PDB entry 7N9T | electron microscopy, 3.18 A resolution | chains A and C of the 6 polymer chains in the assembly

== Chain A (and C) ==
Molecule: Spike glycoprotein
Organism: Severe acute respiratory syndrome coronavirus 2
Notes: chain C of this document is another copy of the same molecule, construct and numbering; everything in this record applies to it too
UniProt: P0DTC2 (SPIKE_SARS2); residue numbers follow UniProt; this construct covers 25-1147
Chain sequence (1123 residues; each row starts with the number of its first residue):
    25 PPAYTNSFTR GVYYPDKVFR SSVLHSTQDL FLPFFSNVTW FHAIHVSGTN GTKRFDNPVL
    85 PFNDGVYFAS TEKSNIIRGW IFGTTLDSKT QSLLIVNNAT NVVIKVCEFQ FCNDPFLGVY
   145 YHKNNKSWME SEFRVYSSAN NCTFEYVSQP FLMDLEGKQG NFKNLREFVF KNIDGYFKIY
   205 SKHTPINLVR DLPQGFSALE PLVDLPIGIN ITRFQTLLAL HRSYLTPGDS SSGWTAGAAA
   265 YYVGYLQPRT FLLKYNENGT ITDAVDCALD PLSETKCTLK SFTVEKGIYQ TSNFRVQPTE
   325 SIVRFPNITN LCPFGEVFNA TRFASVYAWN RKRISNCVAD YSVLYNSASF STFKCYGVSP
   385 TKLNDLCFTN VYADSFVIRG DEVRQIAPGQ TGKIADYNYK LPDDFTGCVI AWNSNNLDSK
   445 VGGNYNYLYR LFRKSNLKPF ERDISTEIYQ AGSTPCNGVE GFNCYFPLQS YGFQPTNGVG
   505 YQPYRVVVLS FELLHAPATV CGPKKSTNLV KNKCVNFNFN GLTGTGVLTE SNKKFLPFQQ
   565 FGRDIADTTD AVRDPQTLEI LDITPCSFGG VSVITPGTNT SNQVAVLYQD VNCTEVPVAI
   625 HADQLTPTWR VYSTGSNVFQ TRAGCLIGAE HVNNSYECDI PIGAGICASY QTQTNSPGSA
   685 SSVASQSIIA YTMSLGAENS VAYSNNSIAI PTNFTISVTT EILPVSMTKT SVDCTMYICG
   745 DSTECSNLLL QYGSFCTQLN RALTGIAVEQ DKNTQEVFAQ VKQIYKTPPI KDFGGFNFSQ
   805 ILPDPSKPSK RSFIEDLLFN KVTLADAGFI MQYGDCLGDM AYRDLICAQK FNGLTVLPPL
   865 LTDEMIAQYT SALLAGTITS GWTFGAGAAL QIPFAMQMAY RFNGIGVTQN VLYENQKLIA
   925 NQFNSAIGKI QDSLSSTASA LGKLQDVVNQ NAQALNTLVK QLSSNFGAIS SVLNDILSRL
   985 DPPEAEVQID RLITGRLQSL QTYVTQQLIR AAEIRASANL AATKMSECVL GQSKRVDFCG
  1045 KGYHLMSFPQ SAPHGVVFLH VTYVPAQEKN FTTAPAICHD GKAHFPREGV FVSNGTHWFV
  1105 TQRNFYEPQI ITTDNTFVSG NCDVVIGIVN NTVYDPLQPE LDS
Disulfide bonds: Cys131-Cys166, Cys291-Cys301, Cys336-Cys361, Cys379-Cys432, Cys480-Cys488, Cys617-Cys649, Cys662-Cys671, Cys738-Cys760, Cys743-Cys749, Cys1032-Cys1043, Cys1082-Cys1126
Differences from the reference sequence: conflict Gly682 (Arg in P0DTC2), Ser683 (Arg in P0DTC2), Ser685 (Arg in P0DTC2), Met835 (Lys in P0DTC2), Met844 (Ile in P0DTC2), Tyr846 (Ala in P0DTC2), Pro986 (Lys in P0DTC2), Pro987 (Val in P0DTC2)
Swiss-Prot annotation at these positions:
  - region: Asn280 to Cys301 (Putative superantigen), Arg403 to Asp405 (Integrin-binding motif), Asn448 to Phe456 (Immunodominant HLA epitope recognized by the CD8+), Pro681, Ala684 (Putative superantigen), Ser816 to Tyr837 (Fusion peptide 1)
  - site: Arg815, Ser816 (Cleavage)
  - glycosylation: Asn61 (N-linked (GlcNAc...) (hybrid) asparagine), Asn74 (N-linked (GlcNAc...) (complex) asparagine), Asn122 (N-linked (GlcNAc...) (hybrid) asparagine), Asn149 (N-linked (GlcNAc...) (complex) asparagine), Asn165 (N-linked (GlcNAc...) (complex) asparagine), Asn234 (N-linked (GlcNAc...) (high mannose) asparagine), Asn282 (N-linked (GlcNAc...) (complex) asparagine), Thr323 (O-linked (GalNAc) threonine), Ser325 (O-linked (HexNAc...) serine), Asn331 (N-linked (GlcNAc...) (complex) asparagine), Asn343 (N-linked (GlcNAc...) (complex) asparagine), Asn603 (N-linked (GlcNAc...) (hybrid) asparagine), Asn616 (N-linked (GlcNAc...) (complex) asparagine), Asn657 (N-linked (GlcNAc...) (complex) asparagine), Thr676 (O-linked (GlcNAc...) threonine), Thr678 (O-linked (GlcNAc...) threonine), Asn709 (N-linked (GlcNAc...) (high mannose) asparagine), Asn717 (N-linked (GlcNAc...) (hybrid) asparagine), Asn801 (N-linked (GlcNAc...) (hybrid) asparagine), Asn1074 (N-linked (GlcNAc...) (hybrid) asparagine) and 2 more in UniProt
  - natural variant: Pro26 (P26S: In strain: Gamma/P.1), Gln52 (Q52H: In strain: Omicron/EG.5.1), Ala67 (A67V: In strain: Eta/B.1.525, Omicron/BA.1), His69 to Val70 (deletion: In strain: Alpha/B.1.1.7, Eta/B.1.525 and 5 more), Gly75 (G75V: In strain: Lambda/C.37), Thr76 (T76I: In strain: Lambda/C.37), Asp80 (D80A: In strain: Beta/B.1.351), Val83 (V83A: In strain: Omicron/XBB.1.5, Omicron/EG.5.1), Thr95 (T95I: In strain: Iota/B.1.526, Mu/B.1.621 and 2 more), Arg102 (R102I: In strain: A23.1), Asp138 (D138Y: In strain: Gamma/P.1), Gly142 to Tyr145 (sequence variant, change not given here; In strain: Omicron/BA.1), 75 further natural variant entries in UniProt
  - mutagenesis: His69 to Val70 (Increased incorporation of cleaved spike into virions), Asn121 (N121Q: Partial loss of biliverdin affinity), Arg190 (R190K: Partial loss of biliverdin affinity), Asn234 (N234Q: Increased resistance to neutralizing antibodies), Asn331 (N331Q: Reduced viral infectivity), Asn343 (N343Q: Reduced viral infectivity), Leu452 (L452R: Increased resistance to neutralizing antibodies. Decreases HLA binding to NF9 epitope. Increased binding affinity to human ACE2), Tyr453 (Y453F: Decreased HLA binding to NF9 epitope. Increased binding affinity to human ACE2), Ala475 (A475V: Increased resistance to neutralizing antibodies), Val483 (V483A: Increased resistance to neutralizing antibodies), Glu484 (E484D: Increased replication in human TMEM106B overexpressing cells), Phe490 (F490L: Increased resistance to neutralizing antibodies and human covalescent sera neutralization), 12 further mutagenesis entries in UniProt
What the authors report for this chain:
  - mutagenesis - L452R/E484Q: decreased binding to Nanobody Nb17
  - mutagenesis - E484K, E484Q: unchanged binding to Nanobody Nb17

== Interface between chain A and chain C ==
Residue-residue contacts (127; chain A residue first):
  Asn317(A) - Asp737(C)  hydrogen bond
  Arg319(A) - Asp737(C)  salt bridge
  Arg319(A) - Thr739(C)
  Arg319(A) - Met740(C)
  Lys356(A) - Cys166(C)
  Arg357(A) - Thr167(C)
  Thr547(A) - Asn978(C)
  Lys558(A) - Asn282(C)  hydrogen bond
  Phe559(A) - Phe43(C)  hydrophobic
  Leu560(A) - Asn282(C)
  Leu560(A) - Gly283(C)
  Phe562(A) - Tyr38(C)  hydrophobic
  Phe562(A) - Lys41(C)  hydrogen bond (backbone-side chain)
  Phe562(A) - Glu224(C)
  Phe562(A) - Pro225(C)
  Gln563(A) - Lys41(C)
  Gln563(A) - Phe43(C)
  Gln563(A) - Gly283(C)  hydrogen bond (side chain-backbone)
  Gln564(A) - Lys41(C)
  Phe565(A) - Lys41(C)
  Phe565(A) - Val42(C)
  Phe565(A) - Phe43(C)  hydrogen bond (backbone-backbone)
  Gly566(A) - Phe43(C)
  Arg567(A) - Val42(C)
  Arg567(A) - Phe43(C)  hydrogen bond (backbone-backbone)
  Asp568(A) - Arg847(C)  salt bridge
  Asp568(A) - Phe855(C)
  Ile569(A) - Val47(C)  hydrophobic
  Ile569(A) - Asn960(C)
  Ala570(A) - Phe855(C)  hydrophobic
  Ala570(A) - Val963(C)
  Asp571(A) - Lys964(C)
  Thr572(A) - Phe855(C)
  Asp574(A) - Phe855(C)
  Ile587(A) - Phe855(C)
  Pro589(A) - Lys854(C)
  Pro589(A) - Phe855(C)
  Ser591(A) - Lys854(C)
  Phe592(A) - Met740(C)  hydrophobic
  Phe592(A) - Lys854(C)
  Phe592(A) - Phe855(C)
  Phe592(A) - Asn856(C)
  Phe592(A) - Gly857(C)
  Asp614(A) - Lys854(C)  salt bridge
  Pro665(A) - Leu864(C)  hydrophobic
  Ala668(A) - Pro863(C)  hydrogen bond (backbone-backbone)
  Ala668(A) - Leu864(C)
  Ala668(A) - Thr866(C)
  Gly669(A) - Leu864(C)  hydrogen bond (backbone-backbone)
  Gly669(A) - Met869(C)
  Met697(A) - Leu865(C)  hydrophobic
  Met697(A) - Met869(C)  hydrophobic
  Leu699(A) - Ile788(C)
  Leu699(A) - Met869(C)  hydrophobic
  Leu699(A) - Gln872(C)
  Leu699(A) - Tyr873(C)  hydrophobic
  Gly700(A) - Lys786(C)
  Gly700(A) - Ile788(C)
  Ala701(A) - Lys786(C)  hydrogen bond (backbone-backbone)
  Ala701(A) - Gln787(C)
  Ala701(A) - Ile788(C)  hydrogen bond (backbone-backbone)
  Glu702(A) - Ile788(C)
  Asn703(A) - Gln787(C)
  Asn703(A) - Ile788(C)  hydrogen bond (backbone-backbone)
  Asn703(A) - Tyr789(C)
  Val705(A) - Gln895(C)
  Ala706(A) - Gln895(C)
  Tyr707(A) - Pro792(C)  hydrophobic
  Tyr707(A) - Asp796(C)
  Tyr707(A) - Phe797(C)
  Tyr707(A) - Thr883(C)
  Tyr707(A) - Ile896(C)
  Tyr707(A) - Pro897(C)
  Tyr707(A) - Phe898(C)  hydrogen bond (side chain-backbone)
  Ser708(A) - Pro897(C)
  Asn709(A) - Pro897(C)
  Ser711(A) - Gln895(C)
  Ser711(A) - Ile896(C)
  Ser711(A) - Pro897(C)
  Ile712(A) - Gln895(C)
  Ile712(A) - Ile896(C)  hydrophobic
  Ala713(A) - Leu894(C)  hydrophobic
  Ala713(A) - Gln895(C)  hydrogen bond (backbone-backbone)
  Pro715(A) - Leu894(C)
  Lys947(A) - Lys776(C)
  Gln957(A) - Arg765(C)
  Thr961(A) - Ser758(C)
  Gln965(A) - Tyr756(C)  hydrogen bond (side chain-backbone)
  Gln965(A) - Ser758(C)  hydrogen bond
  Gln965(A) - Phe759(C)
  Ser968(A) - Gln755(C)  hydrogen bond (side chain-backbone)
  Phe970(A) - Gln755(C)
  Phe970(A) - Tyr756(C)  hydrophobic
  Gly971(A) - Gln755(C)  hydrogen bond (backbone-side chain)
  Gln1002(A) - Gln1005(C)
  Ser1003(A) - Phe759(C)
  Thr1006(A) - Gln762(C)
  Thr1006(A) - Gln1005(C)  hydrogen bond
  Glu1017(A) - Glu773(C)
  Glu1017(A) - Arg1019(C)  salt bridge
  Ala1020(A) - Arg1019(C)
  Arg1039(A) - Thr1027(C)
  Arg1039(A) - Glu1031(C)  salt bridge
  Arg1039(A) - Arg1039(C)
  Val1040(A) - Ser1030(C)
  Val1040(A) - Gly1035(C)
  Asp1041(A) - Ser1030(C)
  Asp1041(A) - Leu1034(C)
  Lys1045(A) - Gly889(C)
  Gly1046(A) - Ala890(C)
  Tyr1047(A) - Trp886(C)
  Tyr1047(A) - Ala890(C)  hydrophobic
  Pro1069(A) - Ala890(C)
  Glu1072(A) - Leu894(C)
  Thr1077(A) - Met900(C)
  Pro1079(A) - Tyr917(C)
  Phe1089(A) - Asn914(C)
  Pro1090(A) - Gln913(C)
  Val1094(A) - Met900(C)  hydrophobic
  Val1094(A) - Tyr904(C)
  Arg1107(A) - Tyr904(C)
  Phe1121(A) - Thr912(C)
  Ser1123(A) - Asn914(C)
  Ser1123(A) - Glu1111(C)  hydrogen bond
  Val1128(A) - Glu918(C)
  Ile1130(A) - Gln920(C)
  Leu1141(A) - Glu1144(C)
Other interface residues (no listed pair), chain A (90 interface residues in all): Gln321, Thr588, Gln613, Ile666, Gly667, Thr696, Ile714, Asn969, Arg995, Thr1009, Ile1013, Tyr1067, Val1068, Asn1074, Ala1078, Leu1145
Other interface residues (no listed pair), chain C (90 interface residues in all): Arg44, Glu281, Asp745, Lys790, Cys851, Leu861, Pro862, Ile882, Thr887, Gly891, Ala892, Asn907, Asp994, Leu1001, Gln1002, Thr1009, Leu1012, Ile1013

== Overview ==
Chain A and chain C each contribute 90 residues to their interface, with 19 hydrogen bonds and 5 salt bridges.
Polar contacts include Arg319(A)-Asp737(C), Asp568(A)-Arg847(C) and Asp614(A)-Lys854(C). The paper reports
that L452R/E484Q of chain A reduce binding to Nanobody Nb17; E484K and E484Q of chain A leave binding to
Nanobody Nb17 unchanged.
Both chains are Spike glycoprotein (Severe acute respiratory syndrome coronavirus 2). Entry 7N9T (CryoEM
structure of SARS-CoV-2 Spike in complex with Nb17) was determined by electron microscopy together with 7MDW,
7ME7, 7MEJ, 7N9B, 7N9C and 7N9E from the same study.
